6K71 - chains D and H of the 13 polymer chains in the assembly; structure by electron microscopy, 4.30 A resolution (low resolution: residue-level contacts below are approximate; hydrogen-bond / salt-bridge calls are withheld).

Chain D:
Protein: Translation initiation factor eIF-2B subunit beta
Organism: Homo sapiens
UniProt: P49770 (EI2BB_HUMAN); residues 1-351 here = UniProt positions 1-351
Sequence (351 residues; row label = number of the first residue in the row):
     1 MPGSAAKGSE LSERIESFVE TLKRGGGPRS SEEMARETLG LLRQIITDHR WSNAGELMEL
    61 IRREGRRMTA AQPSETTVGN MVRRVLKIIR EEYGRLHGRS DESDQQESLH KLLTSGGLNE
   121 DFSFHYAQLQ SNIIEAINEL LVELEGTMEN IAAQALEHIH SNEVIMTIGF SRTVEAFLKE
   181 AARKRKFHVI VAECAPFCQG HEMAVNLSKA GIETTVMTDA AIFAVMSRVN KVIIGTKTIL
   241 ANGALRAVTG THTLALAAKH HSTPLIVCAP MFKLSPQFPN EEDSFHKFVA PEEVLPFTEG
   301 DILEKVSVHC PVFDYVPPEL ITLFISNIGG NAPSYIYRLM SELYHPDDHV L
Disordered / not traced: 1-7, 99-124
Swiss-Prot annotation at these positions:
  - natural variant: Val85 (V85E: In VWM2), Ala127 (A127V: Found in a patient with Rett syndrome-like phenotype; uncertain significance), Ser171 (S171F: In VWM2), Pro196 (P196S: In VWM2), Gly200 (G200V: In VWM2), Glu213 (E213G: In VWM2), Cys268 (C268Y: In VWM2), Lys273 (K273R: In VWM2), Val316 (V316D: In VWM2), Gly329 (G329V: In VWM2)

Chain H:
Protein: Translation initiation factor eIF-2B subunit delta
Organism: Homo sapiens
UniProt: Q9UI10 (EI2BD_HUMAN); residues 1-523 here = UniProt positions 1-523
Sequence (523 residues; each row starts with the number of its first residue):
     1 MAAVAVAVRE DSGSGMKAEL PPGPGAVGRE MTKEEKLQLR KEKKQQKKKR KEEKGAEPET
    61 GSAVSAAQCQ VGPTRELPES GIQLGTPREK VPAGRSKAEL RAERRAKQEA ERALKQARKG
   121 EQGGPPPKAS PSTAGETPSG VKRLPEYPQV DDLLLRRLVK KPERQQVPTR KDYGSKVSLF
   181 SHLPQYSRQN SLTQFMSIPS SVIHPAMVRL GLQYSQGLVS GSNARCIALL RALQQVIQDY
   241 TTPPNEELSR DLVNKLKPYM SFLTQCRPLS ASMHNAIKFL NKEITSVGSS KREEEAKSEL
   301 RAAIDRYVQE KIVLAAQAIS RFAYQKISNG DVILVYGCSS LVSRILQEAW TEGRRFRVVV
   361 VDSRPWLEGR HTLRSLVHAG VPASYLLIPA ASYVLPEVSK VLLGAHALLA NGSVMSRVGT
   421 AQLALVARAH NVPVLVCCET YKFCERVQTD AFVSNELDDP DDLQCKRGEH VALANWQNHA
   481 SLRLLNLVYD VTPPELVDLV ITELGMIPCS SVPVVLRVKS SDQ
Disordered / not traced: 1-165, 523
Swiss-Prot annotation at these positions:
  - region: Arg170 to Leu179 (May bind the chemical integrated stress response (ISR) inhibitor ISRIB)
  - modified residue: Ala2 (N-acetylalanine), Ser12 (Phosphoserine), Thr86 (Phosphothreonine), Ser130 (Phosphoserine)
  - natural variant: Arg209 (R209Q: In VWM4), Ala228 (A228V: In VWM4), Leu269 (L269R: In VWM4), Arg357 (R357Q: In VWM4), Arg374 (R374C: In VWM4), Cys465 (C465R: In VWM4), Tyr489 (Y489H: In VWM4)

Interface between chain D and chain H:
Residue-residue contacts - 71 pairs, chain D then chain H:
  His188(D) with Ser178(H)
  Cys198(D) with Arg364(H); Cys465(H); Arg467(H)
  His201(D) with Leu463(H); Cys465(H); Ala472(H); Leu473(H)
  Glu202(D) with His470(H); Ala472(H)
  Val205(D) with Ala472(H); Leu482(H)
  Ser208(D) with His479(H); Leu482(H)
  Lys209(D) with His479(H)
  Glu213(D) with Ser178(H); Ser481(H); Arg483(H)
  Thr214(D) with Arg483(H)
  Thr215(D) with Arg483(H)
  Val216(D) with Leu484(H); Leu485(H)
  Met217(D) with Leu485(H)
  Thr218(D) with Arg364(H)
  Asp219(D) with Pro389(H); Gln422(H)
  Ala220(D) with Ser363(H); Val418(H); Gly419(H)
  Ala221(D) with Val418(H); Leu487(H)
  Ile222(D) with Gln422(H)
  Phe223(D) with Ala421(H); Leu425(H); Thr492(H); Pro493(H)
  Ala224(D) with Ala451(H); Phe452(H); Asp490(H)
  Val225(D) with Phe452(H)
  Ser227(D) with Phe452(H)
  Arg228(D) with Phe452(H)
  Gly250(D) with Pro389(H)
  His252(D) with Ser392(H)
  Thr253(D) with Ser392(H); Gln422(H); Val426(H)
  Leu256(D) with Leu425(H); Ala429(H)
  Ala257(D) with Leu425(H)
  Phe288(D) with Tyr393(H)
  Val294(D) with Leu387(H)
  Leu295(D) with Tyr385(H)
  Pro296(D) with Arg370(H)
  Glu299(D) with Arg374(H)
  Asp301(D) with His378(H)
  Ile302(D) with Arg374(H); Val377(H)
  Lys305(D) with Val377(H); Gly380(H); Val381(H)
  Val306(D) with Ala383(H); Ser384(H); Tyr385(H)
  Ser307(D) with Ala383(H); Ser384(H)
  Val308(D) with Tyr385(H)
  His309(D) with Ser384(H); Tyr385(H); Leu386(H); Tyr393(H)
Also at the interface, not in a pair above, chain D (47 interface residues in all): Cys194, Ala195, Phe197, Thr249, His260, Cys310, Pro311, Asp314
Also at the interface, not in a pair above, chain H (49 interface residues in all): Val177, Leu179, Leu376, Ile388, Leu395, Asp450, Glu495

Summary:
Chain D and chain H form an interface of 47 and 49 residues respectively.
Chain D is Translation initiation factor eIF-2B subunit beta and chain H is Translation initiation factor
eIF-2B subunit delta, both from Homo sapiens; the structure, eIF2 - eIF2B complex, was determined by electron
microscopy (same publication as 6K72, 6JLY and 6JLZ).
